Entry 3K71 (X-ray diffraction, 3.95 A resolution); this record covers chains A and B.

Chain A:
Molecule: Integrin alpha-X
Source organism: Homo sapiens
Reference sequence: P20702 (ITAX_HUMAN); residues 1-1084 here correspond to UniProt positions 20-1103 (UniProt number = residue number + 19)
Amino-acid sequence (1095 residues; row label = number of the first residue in the row):
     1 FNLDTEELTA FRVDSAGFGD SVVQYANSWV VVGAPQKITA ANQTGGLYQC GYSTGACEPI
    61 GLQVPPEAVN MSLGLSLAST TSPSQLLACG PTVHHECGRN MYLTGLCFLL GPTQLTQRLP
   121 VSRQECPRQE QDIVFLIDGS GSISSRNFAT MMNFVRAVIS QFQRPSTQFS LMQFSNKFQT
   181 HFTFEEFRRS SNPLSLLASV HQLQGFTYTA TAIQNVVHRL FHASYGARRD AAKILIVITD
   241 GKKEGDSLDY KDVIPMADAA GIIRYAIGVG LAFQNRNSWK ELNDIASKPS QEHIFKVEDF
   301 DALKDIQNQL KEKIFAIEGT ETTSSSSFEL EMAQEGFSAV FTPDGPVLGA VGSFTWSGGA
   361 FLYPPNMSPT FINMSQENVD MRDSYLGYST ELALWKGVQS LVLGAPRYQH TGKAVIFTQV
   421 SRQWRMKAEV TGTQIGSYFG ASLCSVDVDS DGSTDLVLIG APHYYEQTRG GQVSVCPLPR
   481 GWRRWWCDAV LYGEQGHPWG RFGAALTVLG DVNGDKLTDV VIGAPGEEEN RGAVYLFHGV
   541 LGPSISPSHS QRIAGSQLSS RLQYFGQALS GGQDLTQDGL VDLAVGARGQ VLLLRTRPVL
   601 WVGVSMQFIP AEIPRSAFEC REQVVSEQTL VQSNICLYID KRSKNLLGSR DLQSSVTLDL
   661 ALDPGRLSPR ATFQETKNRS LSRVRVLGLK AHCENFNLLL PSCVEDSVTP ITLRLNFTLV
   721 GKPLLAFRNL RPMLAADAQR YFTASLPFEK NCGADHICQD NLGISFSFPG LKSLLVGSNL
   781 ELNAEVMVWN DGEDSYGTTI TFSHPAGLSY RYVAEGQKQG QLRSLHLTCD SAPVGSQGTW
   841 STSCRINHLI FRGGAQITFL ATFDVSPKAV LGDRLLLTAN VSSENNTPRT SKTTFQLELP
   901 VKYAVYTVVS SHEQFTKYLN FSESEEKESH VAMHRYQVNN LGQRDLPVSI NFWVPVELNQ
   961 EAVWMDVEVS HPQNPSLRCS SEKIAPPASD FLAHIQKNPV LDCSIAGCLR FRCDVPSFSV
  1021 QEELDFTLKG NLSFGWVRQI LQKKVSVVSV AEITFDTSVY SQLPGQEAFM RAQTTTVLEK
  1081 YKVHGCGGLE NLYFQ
Unresolved in the structure: 128-328, 1082-1095
Differences from the reference sequence: expression tag (1085-1095)
Curated features (UniProtKB/Swiss-Prot):
  - binding site (Mg(2+)): D138, S140, S142, D240
  - binding site (Ca(2+)): D447, D449, D451, D455, D511, N513, D515, D519, D574, D578, D582
  - glycosylation (N-linked (GlcNAc...) asparagine): N42, N70, N373, N678, N716, N880, N920, N1031
Cystine bridges: C50-C57, C89-C107, C97-C126, C476-C487, C620-C703, C636-C693, C752-C758, C829-C844, C979-C1013, C1003-C1008
Covalently attached groups: N-acetylglucosamine (NAG) linked to N42, N678, N716, N880; glycan linked to N373
Ion coordination: Ca2+ site 1: D447, S453; Ca2+ site 2: D515, L517; Ca2+ site 3: D574, D578, L580, D582

Chain B:
Molecule: Integrin beta-2
Source organism: Homo sapiens
Reference sequence: P05107 (ITB2_HUMAN); residues 1-677 here correspond to UniProt positions 23-699 (UniProt number = residue number + 22)
Amino-acid sequence (687 residues; each row starts with the number of its first residue):
     1 QECTKFKVSS CRECIESGPG CTWCQKLNFT GPGDPDSIRC DTRPQLLMRG CAADDIMDPT
    61 SLAETQEDHN GGQKQLSPQK VTLYLRPGQA AAFNVTFRRA KGYPIDLYYL MDLSYSMLDD
   121 LRNVKKLGGD LLRALNEITE SGRIGFGSFV DKTVLPFVNT HPDKLRNPCP NKEKECQPPF
   181 AFRHVLKLTN NSNQFQTEVG KQLISGNLDA PEGGLDAMMQ VAACPEEIGW RNVTRLLVFA
   241 TDDGFHFAGD GKLGAILTPN DGRCHLEDNL YKRSNEFDYP SVGQLAHKLA ENNIQPIFAV
   301 TSRMVKTYEK LTEIIPKSAV GELSEDSSNV VQLIKNAYNK LSSRVFLDHN ALPDTLKVTY
   361 DSFCSNGVTH RNQPRGDCDG VQINVPITFQ VKVTATECIQ EQSFVIRALG FTDIVTVQVL
   421 PQCECRCRDQ SRDRSLCHGK GFLECGICRC DTGYIGKNCE CQTQGRSSQE LEGSCRKDNN
   481 SIICSGLGDC VCGQCLCHTS DVPGKLIYGQ YCECDTINCE RYNGQVCGGP GRGLCFCGKC
   541 RCHPGFEGSA CQCERTTEGC LNPRRVECSG RGRCRCNVCE CHSGYQLPLC QECPGCPSPC
   601 GKYISCAECL KFEKGPFGKN CSAACPGLQL SNNPVKGRTC KERDSEGCWV AYTLEQQDGM
   661 DRYLIYVDES RECVAGPDGC GENLYFQ
Unresolved in the structure: 674-687
Differences from the reference sequence: expression tag (678-682, 684-687)
Cystine bridges: C3-C21, C11-C425, C14-C40, C24-C51, C169-C176, C224-C264, C364-C378, C398-C423, C427-C445, C437-C448, C450-C459, C461-C492, C475-C490, C484-C495, C497-C512, C514-C537, C519-C535, C527-C540, C542-C551, C553-C576, C560-C574, C568-C579, C581-C590, C593-C596, C600-C640, C606-C625, C609-C621, C648-C673
Covalently attached groups: N-acetylglucosamine (NAG) linked to N94
Ion coordination: Ca2+: S116, D119, D120, E325

Chain A / chain B interface:
Pairs across the interface (93):
  D20(A) - L257(B)
  Q36(A) - A255(B)  hydrogen bond (side chain-backbone)
  L75(A) - K252(B)
  T92(A) - L253(B)
  H94(A) - L155(B)
  G98(A) - P162(B)
  R99(A) - P162(B)
  R99(A) - K164(B)
  N100(A) - N159(B)
  N100(A) - K164(B)
  M101(A) - H161(B)
  L103(A) - L155(B)  hydrophobic
  L103(A) - P156(B)  hydrophobic
  M332(A) - L208(B)  hydrophobic
  Q334(A) - P156(B)
  Q334(A) - L253(B)  hydrogen bond (side chain-backbone)
  F337(A) - L253(B)  hydrophobic
  W356(A) - P156(B)  hydrophobic
  D383(A) - A210(B)
  D383(A) - P211(B)
  Y385(A) - H246(B)  hydrogen bond
  Y385(A) - D250(B)
  Y385(A) - L253(B)
  Y388(A) - G249(B)  hydrogen bond (side chain-backbone)
  Y388(A) - K252(B)
  R407(A) - P211(B)
  R407(A) - F245(B)  hydrogen bond (side chain-backbone)
  R407(A) - F247(B)
  R407(A) - D250(B)  salt bridge
  H410(A) - G244(B)
  H410(A) - F245(B)
  H410(A) - F247(B)
  H410(A) - T307(B)
  Q434(A) - I314(B)
  I435(A) - F245(B)  hydrophobic
  I435(A) - V282(B)
  I435(A) - T307(B)
  I435(A) - K310(B)
  I435(A) - L311(B)  hydrophobic
  I435(A) - I314(B)  hydrophobic
  G436(A) - V282(B)
  Y438(A) - F247(B)  hydrophobic
  Y438(A) - A248(B)
  Y438(A) - G249(B)
  Y438(A) - D250(B)  hydrogen bond
  H463(A) - A248(B)
  H463(A) - S281(B)
  H463(A) - V282(B)
  Y465(A) - G283(B)
  Y465(A) - A286(B)
  Y465(A) - I314(B)
  R469(A) - G283(B)  hydrogen bond (side chain-backbone)
  R469(A) - H287(B)
  R483(A) - E592(B)
  R484(A) - Q586(B)  hydrogen bond
  R484(A) - E592(B)
  R484(A) - P594(B)
  W486(A) - P588(B)  hydrophobic
  D488(A) - P588(B)
  W499(A) - Q284(B)
  W499(A) - H287(B)
  R501(A) - P259(B)
  Y564(A) - T258(B)
  G665(A) - H498(B)
  G665(A) - T499(B)  hydrogen bond (backbone-backbone)
  R666(A) - D489(B)
  R666(A) - H498(B)  hydrogen bond
  E705(A) - S467(B)  hydrogen bond
  V708(A) - I482(B)  hydrophobic
  T709(A) - I482(B)
  R714(A) - D501(B)  salt bridge
  Y741(A) - D501(B)  hydrogen bond (side chain-backbone)
  Y741(A) - V502(B)  hydrophobic
  Y812(A) - C519(B)
  Y812(A) - E520(B)
  Y812(A) - G538(B)
  V813(A) - E520(B)
  A814(A) - G538(B)
  H826(A) - D515(B)  salt bridge
  H826(A) - N518(B)  hydrogen bond
  L827(A) - N518(B)  hydrogen bond (backbone-side chain)
  H848(A) - S485(B)
  H848(A) - E513(B)
  I850(A) - N480(B)
  I850(A) - I482(B)
  R852(A) - N479(B)
  R852(A) - N480(B)  hydrogen bond
  Y906(A) - Q586(B)
  K917(A) - R643(B)  hydrogen bond (backbone-side chain)
  Y918(A) - R643(B)  hydrogen bond (backbone-side chain)
  L919(A) - R643(B)  hydrogen bond (backbone-side chain)
  F1069(A) - S583(B)
  F1069(A) - G584(B)
Also at the interface, not in a pair above, chain A (69 interface residues in all): P406, Q409, S437, S548, R588, P664, L667, S668, R811, G816, T828, N847, L849, V908, S910, N920
Also at the interface, not in a pair above, chain B (69 interface residues in all): D209, M304, K477, S481, G486, L487, P503, Q525, K539, L587, G595, C596, P597, E642

Overview:
The chain A/chain B interface involves 69 residues from each chain, with 18 hydrogen bonds and 3 salt bridges.
Among the polar pairs are R407(A)-D250(B), R714(A)-D501(B) and H826(A)-D515(B). N-acetylglucosamine is
covalently linked to N42(A), N678(A), N716(A) and N880(A). Covalently linked N-acetylglucosamine: at N94(B).
Here chain A is Integrin alpha-X and chain B is Integrin beta-2, both from Homo sapiens. Entry 3K71 (Structure
of integrin alphaX beta2 ectodomain) was determined by X-ray diffraction, deposited together with 3K6S and
3K72.
